PDB entry 1J41 | X-ray diffraction, 1.45 A resolution | chains A and C of the 4 polymer chains in the assembly

# Chain A (and C)
Molecule: Hemoglobin alpha Chain
Source organism: Homo sapiens
Notes: chain C of this document is another copy of the same molecule, construct and numbering; everything in this record applies to it too
UniProt: P69905 (HBA_HUMAN); numbering as in UniProt (aligned over 1-141)
Amino-acid sequence (141 residues; row label = number of the first residue in the row):
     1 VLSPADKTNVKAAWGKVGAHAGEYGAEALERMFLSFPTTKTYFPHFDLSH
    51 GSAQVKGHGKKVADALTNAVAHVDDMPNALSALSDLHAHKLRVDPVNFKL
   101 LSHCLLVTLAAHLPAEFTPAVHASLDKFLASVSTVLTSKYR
Ligand contacts: protoporphyrin IX containing ni(II) (HNI): Met32, Thr39, Tyr42, Phe43, His45, Phe46, His58, Lys61, Val62, Ala65, Leu66, Leu83, Leu86, His87, Leu91, Val93, Asn97, Phe98, Leu101, Val132, Leu136
UniProt features mapped onto this chain:
  - site: Lys61 (Not glycated)
  - natural variant: Asp6 (A6D: In J-Toronto; this construct carries the variant), Ala13 (A13D: In J-Paris 1/J-Aljezur), Glu27 (A27E: In Shenyang; this construct carries the variant), Lys61 (K61N: In Zambia; deletion: In Clinic), Asp64 (A64D: In Pontoise; this construct carries the variant), Asp75 (D75A: In Lille; D75G: In Chapel Hill; D75N: In G-Pest), Ala111 (A111D: In Petah Tikva)

# How chain A and chain C interact
Residue-residue contacts (4; chain A residue first):
  Asp126(A) - Arg141(C)  salt bridge
  Lys127(A) - Arg141(C)  hydrogen bond (side chain-backbone)
  Arg141(A) - Asp126(C)  salt bridge
  Arg141(A) - Lys127(C)  hydrogen bond (backbone-side chain)
Other interface residues (no listed pair), chain A (7 interface residues in all): Val1, Ala123, Ala130, Ser138
Other interface residues (no listed pair), chain C (7 interface residues in all): Val1, Ala123, Ala130, Ser138

# Summary
The chain A/chain C interface involves 7 residues from each chain, with 2 hydrogen bonds and 2 salt bridges.
Among the polar pairs are Asp126(A)-Arg141(C) and Lys127(A)-Arg141(C). Ligands of chain A: protoporphyrin IX
containing ni(II).
Chain A and chain C are both Hemoglobin alpha Chain (Homo sapiens); the structure, Direct observation of
photolysis-induced tertiary structural changes in human haemoglobin; Crystal structure of alpha(Ni)-beta(Fe)
hemoglobin (laser ..., was determined by X-ray diffraction (same publication as 1J3Y, 1J3Z and 1J40).
